PDB entry 6M6W | X-ray diffraction, 2.61 A resolution | chains F and G of the 8 polymer chains in the assembly

[Chain F]
Molecule: Toxin-antitoxin system antidote Mnt family
Source organism: Shewanella oneidensis MR-1
UniProt: Q8ECH7 (Q8ECH7_SHEON); residues 1-139 here = UniProt positions 1-139
Sequence (139 residues; row label = number of the first residue in the row):
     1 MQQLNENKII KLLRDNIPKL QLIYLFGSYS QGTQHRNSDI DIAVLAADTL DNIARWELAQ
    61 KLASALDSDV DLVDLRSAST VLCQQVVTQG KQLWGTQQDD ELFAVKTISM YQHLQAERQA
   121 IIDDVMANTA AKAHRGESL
Not modelled in the structure: 1-2, 36-37, 128-139
UniProt features mapped onto this chain:
  - motif: Gly-27 to Asp-41 (GSX(10)DXD motif)
  - binding site (Mg(2+)): Asp-39, Asp-41, Asp-71
  - mutagenesis: Gly-27 to Ser-28 (No longer AMPylates HepT, reduced ability to neutralize HepT), Asp-39 to Asp-41 (No longer AMPylates HepT, reduced ability to neutralize HepT, still binds HepT), Gln-98 to His-113 (Significantly reduces antitoxin function, reduced ability to neutralize HepT, decreased ability to AMPylate HepT)
What the authors report for this chain:
  - mutagenesis - G27A/S28T, D39E/D41E: decreased growth with Toxin-antitoxin system toxin HepN family (chain G)

[Chain G]
Molecule: Toxin-antitoxin system toxin HepN family
Source organism: Shewanella oneidensis MR-1
UniProt: Q8ECH6 (Q8ECH6_SHEON); residues 1-133 here = UniProt positions 1-133
Sequence (133 residues; each row starts with the number of its first residue):
     1 MNDIIINKIA TIKRCIKRIQ QVYGDGSQFK QDFTLQDSVI LNLQRCCEAC IDIANHINRQ
    61 QQLGIPQSSR DSFTLLAQNN LITQPLSDNL KKMVGLRNIA VHDAQELNLD IVVHVVQHHL
   121 EDFEQFIDVI KAE
Not modelled in the structure: 1, 132-133
Differences from the reference sequence: engineered mutation Ala-104 (Tyr in Q8ECH6)
UniProt features mapped onto this chain:
  - active site: Arg-97, His-102
  - mutagenesis: Cys-15 (C15R: Loss of toxicity), His-56 (H56P: Loss of toxicity), Arg-70 (R70H: Loss of toxicity), Val-94 (V94G: Loss of toxicity), Arg-97 (R97G: Loss of toxicity), Asn-98 (N98T: Loss of toxicity; when associated with C-104), His-102 (H102A: Loss of toxicity), Leu-107 (L107H: Loss of toxicity), His-118 (H118P: Loss of toxicity)
What the authors report for this chain:
  - mutagenesis - Y104A: decreased growth with Toxin-antitoxin system antidote Mnt family (chain F)

[How chain F and chain G interact]
Contacting residue pairs (25):
  Gln-84(F) / Ile-65(G)
  Val-87(F) / Arg-59(G)
  Thr-88(F) / Ile-65(G)
  Gln-98(F) / Asp-3(G)
  Asp-100(F) / Arg-59(G)  salt bridge
  Glu-101(F) / Asn-2(G)  hydrogen bond
  Glu-101(F) / Ile-4(G)
  Glu-101(F) / His-56(G)  salt bridge
  Glu-101(F) / Gln-60(G)
  Leu-102(F) / Ile-4(G)  hydrophobic
  Ala-104(F) / Arg-59(G)
  Val-105(F) / Asp-52(G)
  Val-105(F) / His-56(G)
  Ile-108(F) / Asn-55(G)
  Ile-108(F) / Ile-65(G)  hydrophobic
  Ser-109(F) / Asp-52(G)
  Gln-112(F) / Ile-51(G)
  Gln-112(F) / Asn-55(G)  hydrogen bond
  Gln-112(F) / Pro-66(G)
  Gln-112(F) / Gln-67(G)
  Gln-112(F) / Ser-68(G)
  Gln-112(F) / Ser-69(G)
  His-113(F) / Glu-48(G)  salt bridge
  His-113(F) / Arg-97(G)
  Gln-115(F) / Gln-67(G)  hydrogen bond
Other interface residues (no listed pair), chain F (15 interface residues in all): Tyr-111
Other interface residues (no listed pair), chain G (17 interface residues in all): Ser-72

[Overview]
15 residues of chain F and 17 residues of chain G are in contact; the contacts include 3 hydrogen bonds and 3
salt bridges. Polar contacts include Asp-100(F)/Arg-59(G), Glu-101(F)/His-56(G) and His-113(F)/Glu-48(G). From
the paper: G27A/S28T and D39E/D41E of chain F reduce growth with Toxin-antitoxin system toxin HepN family
(chain G); Y104A of chain G reduces growth with Toxin-antitoxin system antidote Mnt family (chain F).
Here chain F is Toxin-antitoxin system antidote Mnt family and chain G is Toxin-antitoxin system toxin HepN
family, both from Shewanella oneidensis MR-1. Entry 6M6W (Crystal structure the toxin-antitoxin MntA-HpeT
mutant-Y104A) was determined by X-ray diffraction together with 6M6U, 6M6V and 7BXO from the same study.
